9AU7 - chains A and B of the 4 polymer chains in the assembly; structure by electron microscopy, 3.40 A resolution.

Chain A:
Name: VPS35 endosomal protein-sorting factor-like
From: Homo sapiens
UniProt: Q7Z3J2 (VP35L_HUMAN); numbering as in UniProt (aligned over 1-963)
Amino-acid sequence (963 residues; row label = number of the first residue in the row):
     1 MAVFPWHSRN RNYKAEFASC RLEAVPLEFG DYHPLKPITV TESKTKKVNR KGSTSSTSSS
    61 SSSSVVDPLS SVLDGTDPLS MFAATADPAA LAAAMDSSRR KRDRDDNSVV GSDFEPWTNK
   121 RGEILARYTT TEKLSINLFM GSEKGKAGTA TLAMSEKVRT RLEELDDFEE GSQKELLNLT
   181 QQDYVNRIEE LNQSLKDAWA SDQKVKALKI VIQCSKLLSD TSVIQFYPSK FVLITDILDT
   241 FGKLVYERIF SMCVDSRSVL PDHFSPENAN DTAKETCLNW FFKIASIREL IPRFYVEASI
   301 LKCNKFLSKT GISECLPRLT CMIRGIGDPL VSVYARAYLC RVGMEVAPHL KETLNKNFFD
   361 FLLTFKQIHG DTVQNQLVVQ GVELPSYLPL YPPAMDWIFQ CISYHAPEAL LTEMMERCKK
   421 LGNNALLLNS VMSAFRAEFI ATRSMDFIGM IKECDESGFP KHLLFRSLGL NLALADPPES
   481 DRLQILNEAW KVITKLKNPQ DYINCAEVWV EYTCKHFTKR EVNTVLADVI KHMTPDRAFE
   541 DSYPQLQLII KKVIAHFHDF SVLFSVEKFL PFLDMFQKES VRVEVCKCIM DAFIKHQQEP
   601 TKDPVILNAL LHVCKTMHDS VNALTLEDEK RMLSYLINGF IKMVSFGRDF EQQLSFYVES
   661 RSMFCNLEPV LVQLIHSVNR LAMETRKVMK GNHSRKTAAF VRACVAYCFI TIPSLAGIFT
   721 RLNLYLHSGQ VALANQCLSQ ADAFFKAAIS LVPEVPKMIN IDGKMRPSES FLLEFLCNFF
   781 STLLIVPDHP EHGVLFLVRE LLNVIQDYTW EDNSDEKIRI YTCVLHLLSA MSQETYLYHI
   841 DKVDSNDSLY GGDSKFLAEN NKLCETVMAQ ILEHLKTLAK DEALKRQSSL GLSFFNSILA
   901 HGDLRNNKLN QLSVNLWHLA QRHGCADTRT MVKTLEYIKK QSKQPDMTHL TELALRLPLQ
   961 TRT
Disordered / not traced: 1-114, 132-179, 254-263, 350-351, 739-741, 756-767, 787-963
Swiss-Prot annotation at these positions:
  - modified residue: Ser-265 (Phosphoserine)
  - natural variant: Ala-830 (A830T: In RTSC3)
Reported in the primary citation:
  - mutagenesis - N279L, W280Y: unchanged binding to Sorting nexin-17
  - mutagenesis - V205D/R248M: decreased binding to Sorting nexin-17
  - post-translational modification sites: Lys-204 (citing earlier work)

Chain B:
Name: Vacuolar protein sorting-associated protein 29
From: Homo sapiens
UniProt: Q9UBQ0 (VPS29_HUMAN), isoform Q9UBQ0-2; residues 1-186 here = UniProt positions 1-186
Amino-acid sequence (205 residues; each row starts with the number of its first residue):
     1 MAGHRLVLVL GDLHIPHRCN SLPAKFKKLL VPGKIQHILC TGNLCTKESY DYLKTLAGDV
    61 HIVRGDFDEN LNYPEQKVVT VGQFKIGLIH GHQVIPWGDM ASLALLQRQF DVDILISGHT
   121 HKFEAFEHEN KFYINPGSAT GAYNALETNI IPSFVLMDIQ ASTVVTYVYQ LIGDDVKVER
   181 IEYKKPENLY FQGGGSGGSH HHHHH
Disordered / not traced: 1-2, 187-205
Sequence notes: expression tag (187-205)

How chain A and chain B interact:
Pairs across the interface (23):
  Arg-631(A) / Glu-69(B)  salt bridge
  Tyr-635(A) / Glu-48(B)
  Gln-673(A) / Pro-16(B)
  His-676(A) / His-17(B)
  Arg-680(A) / Pro-16(B)  hydrogen bond (side chain-backbone)
  Arg-680(A) / His-17(B)  hydrogen bond (side chain-backbone)
  Met-683(A) / Tyr-143(B)  hydrophobic
  His-727(A) / Arg-18(B)
  His-727(A) / Phe-67(B)
  His-727(A) / Tyr-143(B)  hydrogen bond
  Gln-730(A) / Ala-145(B)
  Ser-770(A) / Arg-64(B)
  Phe-771(A) / Arg-64(B)
  Phe-771(A) / Leu-71(B)  hydrophobic
  Leu-773(A) / Gln-93(B)
  Glu-774(A) / Arg-64(B)  salt bridge
  Glu-774(A) / His-92(B)  salt bridge
  Glu-774(A) / Gln-93(B)
  Cys-777(A) / Gln-93(B)  hydrogen bond
  Asn-778(A) / Trp-97(B)
  Ser-781(A) / Ile-95(B)
  Ser-781(A) / Trp-97(B)  hydrogen bond
  Thr-782(A) / Trp-97(B)
Also at the interface, not in a pair above, chain A (22 interface residues in all): Lys-642, Asn-679, Asn-723, Leu-724, Phe-780, Leu-784
Also at the interface, not in a pair above, chain B (17 interface residues in all): Asp-66, Val-94, Pro-96

Summary:
22 residues of chain A and 17 residues of chain B are in contact; the contacts include 5 hydrogen bonds and 3
salt bridges. Among the polar pairs are Arg-631(A)/Glu-69(B), Glu-774(A)/Arg-64(B) and Glu-774(A)/His-92(B).
The paper reports that V205D/R248M of chain A reduce binding to Sorting nexin-17; a modification site at
Lys-204(A); 3 substitutions were tested in all.
Chain A is VPS35 endosomal protein-sorting factor-like and chain B is Vacuolar protein sorting-associated
protein 29, both from Homo sapiens; the structure, Human Retriever VPS35L/VPS29/VPS26C complex bound to SNX17
peptide (Composite Map), was determined by electron microscopy.
